Entry 6AWD (electron microscopy, 8.10 A resolution (very low resolution: no residue pairs are listed; an interface is given only as per-side residue counts)); this record covers chains A and R of the 26 polymer chains in the assembly.

# Chain A
Molecule: 16S rRNA
From: Escherichia coli
Sequence (1539 nucleotides; each row starts with the number of its first residue):
     2 AAUUGAAGAG UUUGAUCAUG GCUCAGAUUG AACGCUGGCG GCAGGCCUAA CACAUGCAAG
    62 UCGAACGGUA ACAGGAAGAA GCUUGCUUCU UUGCUGACGA GUGGCGGACG GGUGAGUAAU
   122 GUCUGGGAAA CUGCCUGAUG GAGGGGGAUA ACUACUGGAA ACGGUAGCUA AUACCGCAUA
   182 ACGUCGCAAG ACCAAAGAGG GGGACCUUCG GGCCUCUUGC CAUCGGAUGU GCCCAGAUGG
   242 GAUUAGCUAG UAGGUGGGGU AACGGCUCAC CUAGGCGACG AUCCCUAGCU GGUCUGAGAG
   302 GAUGACCAGC CACACUGGAA CUGAGACACG GUCCAGACUC CUACGGGAGG CAGCAGUGGG
   362 GAAUAUUGCA CAAUGGGCGC AAGCCUGAUG CAGCCAUGCC GCGUGUAUGA AGAAGGCCUU
   422 CGGGUUGUAA AGUACUUUCA GCGGGGAGGA AGGGAGUAAA GUUAAUACCU UUGCUCAUUG
   482 ACGUUACCCG CAGAAGAAGC ACCGGCUAAC UCCGUGCCAG CAGCCGCGGU AAUACGGAGG
   542 GUGCAAGCGU UAAUCGGAAU UACUGGGCGU AAAGCGCACG CAGGCGGUUU GUUAAGUCAG
   602 AUGUGAAAUC CCCGGGCUCA ACCUGGGAAC UGCAUCUGAU ACUGGCAAGC UUGAGUCUCG
   662 UAGAGGGGGG UAGAAUUCCA GGUGUAGCGG UGAAAUGCGU AGAGAUCUGG AGGAAUACCG
   722 GUGGCGAAGG CGGCCCCCUG GACGAAGACU GACGCUCAGG UGCGAAAGCG UGGGGAGCAA
   782 ACAGGAUUAG AUACCCUGGU AGUCCACGCC GUAAACGAUG UCGACUUGGA GGUUGUGCCC
   842 UUGAGGCGUG GCUUCCGGAG CUAACGCGUU AAGUCGACCG CCUGGGGAGU ACGGCCGCAA
   902 GGUUAAAACU CAAAUGAAUU GACGGGGGCC CGCACAAGCG GUGGAGCAUG UGGUUUAAUU
   962 CGAUGCAACG CGAAGAACCU UACCUGGUCU UGACAUCCAC GGAAGUUUUC AGAGAUGAGA
  1022 AUGUGCCUUC GGGAACCGUG AGACAGGUGC UGCAUGGCUG UCGUCAGCUC GUGUUGUGAA
  1082 AUGUUGGGUU AAGUCCCGCA ACGAGCGCAA CCCUUAUCCU UUGUUGCCAG CGGUCCGGCC
  1142 GGGAACUCAA AGGAGACUGC CAGUGAUAAA CUGGAGGAAG GUGGGGAUGA CGUCAAGUCA
  1202 UCAUGGCCCU UACGACCAGG GCUACACACG UGCUACAAUG GCGCAUACAA AGAGAAGCGA
  1262 CCUCGCGAGA GCAAGCGGAC CUCAUAAAGU GCGUCGUAGU CCGGAUUGGA GUCUGCAACU
  1322 CGACUCCAUG AAGUCGGAAU CGCUAGUAAU CGUGGAUCAG AAUGCCACGG UGAAUACGUU
  1382 CCCGGGCCUU GUACACACCG CCCGUCACAC CAUGGGAGUG GGUUGCAAAA GAAGUAGGUA
  1442 GCUUAACCUU CGGGAGGGCG CUUACCACUU UGUGAUUCAU GACUGGGGUG AAGUCGUAAC
  1502 AAGGUAACCG UAGGGGAACC UGCGGUUGGA UCACCUCCU

# Chain R
Protein: 30S ribosomal protein S15
From: Escherichia coli
Reference sequence: B7MB86 (RS15_ECO45); residues 1-88 here correspond to UniProt positions 2-89 (UniProt number = residue number + 1)
Amino-acid sequence (88 residues; each row starts with the number of its first residue):
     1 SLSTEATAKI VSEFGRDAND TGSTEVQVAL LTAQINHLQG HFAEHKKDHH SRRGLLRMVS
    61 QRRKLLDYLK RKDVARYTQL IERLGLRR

# Chain A / chain R interface
At this resolution (8 A) residue pairs are not listed: 27 residues of chain A and 35 of chain R lie at the interface.

# In short
27 residues of chain A face 35 of chain R across their interface.
Chain A is 16S rRNA and chain R is 30S ribosomal protein S15, both from Escherichia coli; the structure,
Structure of 30S (S1 depleted) ribosomal subunit and RNA polymerase complex, was determined by electron
microscopy (same publication as 6AWB and 6AWC).
